Entry 6ARC (X-ray diffraction, 1.90 A resolution); this record covers chains A and C of the 3 polymer chains in the assembly.

[Chain A (and C)]
Protein: Ethanolamine utilization protein
Organism: Clostridium perfringens
Notes: chain C of this document is another copy of the same molecule, construct and numbering; everything in this record applies to it too
UniProtKB: A0A174CSE0 (A0A174CSE0_CLOPF); numbering as in UniProt (aligned over 1-217)
Sequence (225 residues; row label = number of the first residue in the row):
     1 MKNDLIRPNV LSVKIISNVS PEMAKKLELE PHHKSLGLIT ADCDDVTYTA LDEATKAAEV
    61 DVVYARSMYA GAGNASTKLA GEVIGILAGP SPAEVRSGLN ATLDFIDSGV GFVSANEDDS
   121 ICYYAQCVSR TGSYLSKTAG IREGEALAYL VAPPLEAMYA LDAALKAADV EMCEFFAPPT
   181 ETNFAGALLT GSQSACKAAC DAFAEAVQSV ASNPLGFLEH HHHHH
Unresolved in the structure: 218-225
Sequence notes: expression tag (218-225)
Ion coordination: Na+: N74 (shared with 1 residue of chain B; N74(C) of chain C)
What the authors report for this chain:
  - conformationally variable residues (loop rearrangement): I16 to S35, S114 to C122

[Interface between chain A and chain C]
Contacting residue pairs (67; chain A residue first):
  L11(A) - P214(C)
  L11(A) - L215(C)
  S12(A) - L155(C)
  S12(A) - V210(C)
  S12(A) - P214(C)  hydrogen bond (side chain-backbone)
  S12(A) - L215(C)
  V13(A) - P214(C)  hydrogen bond (backbone-backbone)
  V13(A) - G216(C)
  V13(A) - F217(C)  hydrophobic
  K14(A) - L155(C)
  K14(A) - Y159(C)
  K14(A) - N213(C)  hydrogen bond (side chain-backbone)
  K14(A) - P214(C)
  K14(A) - G216(C)  hydrogen bond (side chain-backbone)
  I15(A) - Y159(C)
  I15(A) - F217(C)  hydrophobic
  I16(A) - D162(C)
  S17(A) - K166(C)  hydrogen bond (backbone-side chain)
  N18(A) - K166(C)  hydrogen bond (backbone-side chain)
  V19(A) - D162(C)
  S20(A) - D162(C)  hydrogen bond (backbone-side chain)
  S20(A) - L165(C)
  E22(A) - L165(C)
  E22(A) - M172(C)
  M23(A) - M158(C)  hydrophobic
  M23(A) - D162(C)  hydrogen bond (side chain-backbone)
  M23(A) - L165(C)  hydrophobic
  M23(A) - M172(C)  hydrophobic
  K26(A) - M172(C)
  K26(A) - F175(C)
  L27(A) - M158(C)  hydrophobic
  L38(A) - L155(C)  hydrophobic
  L38(A) - Y159(C)
  I39(A) - L155(C)
  T40(A) - L155(C)
  Y64(A) - A177(C)
  Y64(A) - P178(C)  hydrogen bond (side chain-backbone)
  R66(A) - P178(C)
  R66(A) - P179(C)
  S67(A) - P179(C)
  M68(A) - P154(C)  hydrophobic
  M68(A) - P179(C)  hydrophobic
  M68(A) - N183(C)
  Y69(A) - Y69(C)  hydrophobic
  Y69(A) - P179(C)  hydrophobic
  Y69(A) - T180(C)
  Y69(A) - E181(C)
  Y69(A) - N183(C)  hydrogen bond (backbone-side chain)
  N74(A) - N74(C)  hydrogen bond (backbone-side chain)
  S76(A) - A70(C)
  S76(A) - F184(C)
  T77(A) - S120(C)
  T77(A) - P153(C)
  T77(A) - F184(C)
  K78(A) - S120(C)  hydrogen bond (backbone-backbone)
  K78(A) - I121(C)
  L79(A) - I121(C)  hydrophobic
  L79(A) - E156(C)
  L79(A) - P214(C)  hydrophobic
  A80(A) - P154(C)
  I84(A) - P154(C)
  I84(A) - L155(C)
  I86(A) - M158(C)  hydrophobic
  R96(A) - F217(C)  hydrogen bond (side chain-backbone)
  L99(A) - F217(C)  hydrophobic
  N100(A) - F217(C)
  L103(A) - F217(C)  hydrophobic
Also at the interface, not in a pair above, chain A (36 interface residues in all): V10, A70
Also at the interface, not in a pair above, chain C (35 interface residues in all): N116, C122, L161, V170, T182, S209

[Summary]
36 residues of chain A face 35 of chain C across their interface, with 13 hydrogen bonds. Polar pairs include
S12(A)-P214(C), K14(A)-N213(C) and K14(A)-G216(C). From the paper: conformational variability at I16(A) and
S114(A).
Chain A and chain C are both Ethanolamine utilization protein (Clostridium perfringens); the structure,
Monoclinic EutL - structure, was determined by X-ray diffraction (same publication as 6ARD and 4TLH).
